Entry 2QX6 (X-ray diffraction, 1.75 A resolution); this record covers chains A and B.

Chain A (and B):
Protein: Ribosyldihydronicotinamide dehydrogenase [quinone]
Organism: Homo sapiens
Notes: EC 1.10.99.2; chain B of this document is another copy of the same molecule, construct and numbering; everything in this record applies to it too
Reference sequence: P16083 (NQO2_HUMAN); residues 1-230 here correspond to UniProt positions 2-231 (UniProt number = residue number + 1)
Chain sequence (230 residues; row label = number of the first residue in the row):
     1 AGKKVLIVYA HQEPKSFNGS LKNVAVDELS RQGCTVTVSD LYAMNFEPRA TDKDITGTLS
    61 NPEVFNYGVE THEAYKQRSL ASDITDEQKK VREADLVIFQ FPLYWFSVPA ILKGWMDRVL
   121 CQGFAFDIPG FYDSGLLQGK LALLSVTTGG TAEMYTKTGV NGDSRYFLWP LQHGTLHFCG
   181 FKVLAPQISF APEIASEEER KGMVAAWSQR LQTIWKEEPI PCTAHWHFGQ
Ion coordination: Zn2+: H173, H177, C222
Ligand contacts:
  - FAD (flavin-adenine dinucleotide), molecule 1: H11, K15, S16, F17, N18, S20, P102, L103, Y104, W105, F106, T147, T148, G149, G150, Y155, P192, E193, E197, R200, K201, V204
  - FAD, molecule 2: N66, Y67, G68, D117
  - Melatonin (ML1; N-[2-(5-methoxy-1H-indol-3-yl)ethyl]acetamide), molecule 1: W105, G149, G150, M154
  - Melatonin (ML1), molecule 2: F126, I128, F131, G174, F178

Chain A / chain B interface:
Pairs across the interface (85):
  Q12(A) with A50(B), hydrogen bond (side chain-backbone); F65(B); Y67(B)
  E13(A) with E63(B); V64(B); F65(B), hydrogen bond (side chain-backbone)
  K15(A) with E63(B), hydrogen bond (side chain-backbone)
  Y42(A) with A50(B)
  N45(A) with R49(B), hydrogen bond (backbone-side chain)
  F46(A) with R49(B), hydrogen bond (backbone-side chain)
  E47(A) with R49(B), salt bridge
  P48(A) with R49(B); A110(B)
  R49(A) with N45(B), hydrogen bond (side chain-backbone); F46(B), hydrogen bond (side chain-backbone); E47(B), salt bridge; P48(B); I111(B)
  A50(A) with Q12(B), hydrogen bond (backbone-side chain); Y42(B)
  E63(A) with E13(B); K15(B), hydrogen bond (backbone-side chain)
  V64(A) with E13(B)
  F65(A) with Q12(B); E13(B), hydrogen bond (backbone-side chain)
  N66(A) with E193(B), hydrogen bond
  Y67(A) with Q12(B)
  Y104(A) with A50(B), hydrophobic; Y67(B); K113(B), hydrogen bond (backbone-side chain); D117(B)
  W105(A) with M116(B), hydrogen bond (side chain-backbone); D117(B); L120(B); F126(B), hydrophobic; G174(B); T175(B); F178(B), hydrophobic; C179(B), hydrophobic
  F106(A) with Y132(B); W169(B); P170(B), hydrophobic; G174(B)
  S107(A) with K113(B)
  V108(A) with K113(B), hydrogen bond (backbone-side chain)
  P109(A) with D117(B)
  A110(A) with P48(B); A110(B); K113(B); G114(B); D117(B), hydrogen bond (backbone-side chain)
  K113(A) with Y104(B), hydrogen bond (side chain-backbone); S107(B); V108(B), hydrogen bond (side chain-backbone); A110(B)
  G114(A) with A110(B)
  M116(A) with W105(B), hydrogen bond (backbone-side chain)
  D117(A) with Y104(B); W105(B); P109(B); A110(B), hydrogen bond (side chain-backbone)
  L120(A) with W105(B)
  F126(A) with W105(B), hydrophobic
  Y132(A) with F106(B); V160(B); N161(B), hydrogen bond
  V160(A) with Y132(B); H173(B), hydrogen bond (backbone-side chain)
  N161(A) with Y132(B), hydrogen bond; W169(B)
  Y166(A) with W169(B); F228(B), hydrophobic
  W169(A) with F106(B); N161(B); Y166(B)
  P170(A) with F106(B), hydrophobic
  H173(A) with V160(B), hydrogen bond (side chain-backbone)
  G174(A) with W105(B); F106(B)
  T175(A) with W105(B)
  F178(A) with W105(B), hydrophobic
  C179(A) with W105(B), hydrophobic
  E193(A) with N66(B), hydrogen bond
  F228(A) with Y166(B), hydrophobic; F228(B), hydrophobic
Also at the interface, not in a pair above, chain A (47 interface residues in all): H11, T51, I111, G162, F167, A224
Also at the interface, not in a pair above, chain B (47 interface residues in all): H11, T51, G162, F167, A224

Summary:
Chain A and chain B each contribute 47 residues to their interface, with 24 hydrogen bonds and 2 salt bridges.
Polar contacts include E47(A)-R49(B), Q12(A)-A50(B) and E13(A)-F65(B). Ligands of chain A: flavin-adenine
dinucleotide and Melatonin. H173(A), H177(A) and C222(A) coordinate Zn2+.
Chain A and chain B are both Ribosyldihydronicotinamide dehydrogenase [quinone] (Homo sapiens); the structure,
Crystal Structure of Quinone Reductase II, was determined by X-ray diffraction together with 2QX4, 2QX8, 2QX9
and 2QWX from the same study.
